Entry 3SGJ (X-ray diffraction, 2.20 A resolution); this record covers chains A and C of the 3 polymer chains in the assembly.

Chain A:
Molecule: human Fc fragment
Organism: Homo sapiens
UniProtKB: P01857 (IGHG1_HUMAN); residues 223-447 here correspond to UniProt positions 106-330 (UniProt number = residue number - 117)
Sequence (225 residues; row label = number of the first residue in the row):
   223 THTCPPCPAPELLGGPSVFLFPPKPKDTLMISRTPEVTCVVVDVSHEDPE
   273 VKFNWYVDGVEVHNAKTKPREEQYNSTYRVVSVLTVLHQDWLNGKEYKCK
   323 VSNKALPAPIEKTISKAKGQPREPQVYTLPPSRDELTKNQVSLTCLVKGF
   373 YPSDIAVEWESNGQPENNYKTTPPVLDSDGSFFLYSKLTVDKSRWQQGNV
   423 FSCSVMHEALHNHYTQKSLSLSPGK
Unresolved in the structure: 223-225, 445-447
Disulfide bonds: Cys261-Cys321, Cys367-Cys425
Glycans and other covalent adducts: glycan linked to Asn297
Residues lining bound ligands: malonate ion (MLI): Leu251, Met252, Ile253, Asn434, His435
UniProt features mapped onto this chain:
  - glycosylation: Asn297 (N-linked (GlcNAc...) (complex) asparagine)
Reported in the primary citation:
  - conformationally variable residues: Tyr296
  - post-translational modification sites: Asn297

Chain C:
Molecule: human Fcg3a receptor
Organism: Homo sapiens
UniProtKB: P08637 (FCG3A_HUMAN); residues 1-190 here correspond to UniProt positions 19-208 (UniProt number = residue number + 18)
Sequence (204 residues; row label = number of the first residue in the row):
     1 RTEDLPKAVVFLEPQWYRVLEKDSVTLKCQGAYSPEDQSTQWFHNESLIS
    51 SQASSYFIDAATVDDSGEYRCQTQLSTLSDPVQLEVHIGWLLLQAPRWVF
   101 KEEDPIHLRCHSWKNTALHKVTYLQNGKGRKYFHHNSDFYIPKATLKDSG
   151 SYFCRGLVGSKNVSSETVQITITQGLAVSTISSFFPPGYQGKKKKKKGHH
   201 HHHH
Unresolved in the structure: 1-5, 175-204
Disulfide bonds: Cys29-Cys71, Cys110-Cys154
Glycans and other covalent adducts: N-acetylglucosamine (NAG) linked to Asn45; glycan linked to Asn162
Sequence notes: engineered mutation Gln38 (Asn56 in P08637), Gln74 (Asn92 in P08637), Gln169 (Asn187 in P08637); expression tag (191-204)
UniProt features mapped onto this chain:
  - site: Ala177, Val178 (Cleavage)
  - glycosylation (N-linked (GlcNAc...) asparagine): Asn45, Asn162
Reported in the primary citation:
  - post-translational modification sites: Asn45, Asn162

Interface between chain A and chain C:
Residue-residue contacts (24):
  Pro232(A) - His119(C)
  Leu235(A) - His119(C)
  Leu235(A) - Lys120(C)
  Gly236(A) - His134(C)
  Gly236(A) - His135(C)  hydrogen bond (backbone-side chain)
  Gly237(A) - Lys120(C)  hydrogen bond (backbone-side chain)
  Gly237(A) - His134(C)
  Pro238(A) - His134(C)
  Ser239(A) - Lys120(C)  hydrogen bond
  Asp265(A) - Lys120(C)  salt bridge
  Asp265(A) - Tyr132(C)
  Asp265(A) - His134(C)  hydrogen bond (backbone-side chain)
  Ser267(A) - His134(C)
  Tyr296(A) - Gly127(C)
  Tyr296(A) - Lys128(C)
  Tyr296(A) - Gly129(C)  hydrogen bond (backbone-backbone)
  Asn297(A) - Thr122(C)
  Asn297(A) - Gly129(C)
  Ser298(A) - Gly129(C)
  Ser298(A) - Arg130(C)
  Ser298(A) - Lys131(C)
  Ser298(A) - Tyr132(C)
  Thr299(A) - Tyr132(C)
  Ala327(A) - His134(C)
Interface residues without a listed pair, chain C (12 interface residues in all): Arg155

Summary:
Chain A and chain C form an interface of 13 and 12 residues respectively, with 5 hydrogen bonds and 1 salt
bridge. Polar contacts include Asp265(A)-Lys120(C), Gly236(A)-His135(C) and Gly237(A)-Lys120(C). Bound to
chain A: malonate ion. N-acetylglucosamine is covalently linked to Asn45(C). The paper reports modification
sites Asn297(A) and Asn45(C) among others; conformational variability at Tyr296(A).
Here chain A is human Fc fragment and chain C is human Fcg3a receptor, both from Homo sapiens. Entry 3SGJ
(Unique carbohydrate-carbohydrate interactions are required for high affinity binding between FcgIII and
antibodies lacking core fucose) was determined by X-ray diffraction together with 3SGK from the same study.
